Entry 8HH5 (electron microscopy, 2.90 A resolution); this record covers chains F and G of the 7 polymer chains in the assembly.

[Chain F]
Molecule: ATP synthase subunit beta
From: Bacillus sp. PS3
Notes: EC 7.1.2.2
UniProt: A0A0M4U1P9 (A0A0M4U1P9_BACP3); residue numbers follow UniProt; this construct covers 1-473
Sequence (484 residues; numbered -10 to 473; the number before each row is that of its first residue; numbers below 1 keep their minus sign (Met-10 is residue -10)):
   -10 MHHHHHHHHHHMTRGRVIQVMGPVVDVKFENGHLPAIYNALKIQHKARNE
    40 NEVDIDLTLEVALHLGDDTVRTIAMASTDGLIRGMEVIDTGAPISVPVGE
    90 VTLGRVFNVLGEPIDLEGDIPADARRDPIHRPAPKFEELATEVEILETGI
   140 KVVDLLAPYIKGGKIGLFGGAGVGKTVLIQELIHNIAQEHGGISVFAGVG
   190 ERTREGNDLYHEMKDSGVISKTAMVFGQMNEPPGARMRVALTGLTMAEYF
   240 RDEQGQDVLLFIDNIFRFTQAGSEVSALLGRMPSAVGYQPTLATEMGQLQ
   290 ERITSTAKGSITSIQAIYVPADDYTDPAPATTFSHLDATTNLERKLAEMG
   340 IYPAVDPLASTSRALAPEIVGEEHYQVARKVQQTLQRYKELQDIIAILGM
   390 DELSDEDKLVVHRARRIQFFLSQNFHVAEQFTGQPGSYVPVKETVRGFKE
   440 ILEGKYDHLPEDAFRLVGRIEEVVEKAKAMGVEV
Not modelled in the structure: -10 to 0, 472-473
Differences from the reference sequence: initiating methionine (-10); expression tag (-9 to 0)
Bound ions: Mg2+: Thr165 (together with ATP)
Ligand contacts:
  - ATP (adenosine-5'-triphosphate), molecule 1: Gly159, Ala160, Gly161, Val162, Gly163, Lys164, Thr165, Val166, Glu190, Arg191, Glu194, Tyr307, Tyr341, Pro342, Phe414, Ala417, Phe420
  - ATP, molecule 2: Ser351, Tyr364, Arg368

[Chain G]
Molecule: ATP synthase gamma chain
From: Bacillus sp. PS3
UniProt: A0A0M4TPJ7 (A0A0M4TPJ7_BACP3); numbering as in UniProt (aligned over 2-285)
Sequence (284 residues; numbered 2 to 285; the number before each row is that of its first residue):
     2 ASLRDIKTRINATKKTSQITKAMEMVSTSKLNRAEQNAKSFVPYMEKIQE
    52 VVANVALGAGGASHPMLVSRPVKKTGYLVITSDRGLAGAYNSNVLRLVYQ
   102 TIQKRHASPDEYAIIVIGRVGLSFFRKRNMPVILDITRLPDQPSFADIKE
   152 IARKTVGLFADGTFDELYMYYNHYVSAIQQEVTERKLLPLTDLAENKQRT
   202 VYEFEPSQEEILDVLLPQYAESLIYGALLDAKASEHAARMTAMKNATDNA
   252 NELIRTLTLSYNRARQAAITQEITEIVAGANALQ
Not modelled in the structure: 285

[Chain F / chain G interface]
Pairs across the interface - 16 pairs, chain F then chain G:
  Met271(F) with Leu284(G), hydrophobic
  Pro272(F) with Ala279(G), hydrophobic; Ala283(G)
  Val275(F) with Gln272(G); Glu276(G), hydrogen bond (backbone-side chain)
  Asp382(F) with Arg10(G)
  Ile386(F) with Ala247(G); Asn250(G); Ala251(G), hydrophobic; Leu254(G), hydrophobic
  Asp390(F) with Gly89(G); Ala90(G), hydrogen bond (side chain-backbone)
  Glu391(F) with Leu87(G), hydrogen bond (side chain-backbone); Ala88(G), hydrogen bond (side chain-backbone); Gly89(G), hydrogen bond (side chain-backbone)
  Asp394(F) with Lys128(G), salt bridge
Other interface residues (no listed pair), chain F (11 interface residues in all): Ala274, Leu387, Lys397
Other interface residues (no listed pair), chain G (17 interface residues in all): Gly86, Gly280

[Overview]
The interface between chain F and chain G involves 11 residues on one side and 17 on the other; the contacts
include 5 hydrogen bonds and 1 salt bridge. Among the polar pairs are Asp394(F)-Lys128(G), Val275(F)-Glu276(G)
and Asp390(F)-Ala90(G). Bound to chain F: ATP.
Chain F is ATP synthase subunit beta and chain G is ATP synthase gamma chain, both from Bacillus sp. PS3; the
structure, F1 domain of FoF1-ATPase from Bacillus PS3,120 degrees,highATP, was determined by electron
microscopy (same publication as 8HH1, 8HH2, 8HH3, 8HH4, 8HH6, 8HH7 and 5 further entries).
